Entry 9GAN (electron microscopy, 3.32 A resolution); this record covers chains D and A of the 4 polymer chains in the assembly.

[Chain D]
Molecule: 12-nt RNA strand
Sequence (12 nucleotides; each row starts with the number of its first residue):
     1 UCUCUCUCUC UC
Disordered / not traced: 7-12

[Chain A]
Molecule: Nucleoprotein
Organism: Influenza A virus
UniProt: Q1K9H2 (Q1K9H2_I33A0); residues 15-498 here = UniProt positions 15-498
Amino-acid sequence (494 residues; numbered 13 to 506; the number before each row is that of its first residue):
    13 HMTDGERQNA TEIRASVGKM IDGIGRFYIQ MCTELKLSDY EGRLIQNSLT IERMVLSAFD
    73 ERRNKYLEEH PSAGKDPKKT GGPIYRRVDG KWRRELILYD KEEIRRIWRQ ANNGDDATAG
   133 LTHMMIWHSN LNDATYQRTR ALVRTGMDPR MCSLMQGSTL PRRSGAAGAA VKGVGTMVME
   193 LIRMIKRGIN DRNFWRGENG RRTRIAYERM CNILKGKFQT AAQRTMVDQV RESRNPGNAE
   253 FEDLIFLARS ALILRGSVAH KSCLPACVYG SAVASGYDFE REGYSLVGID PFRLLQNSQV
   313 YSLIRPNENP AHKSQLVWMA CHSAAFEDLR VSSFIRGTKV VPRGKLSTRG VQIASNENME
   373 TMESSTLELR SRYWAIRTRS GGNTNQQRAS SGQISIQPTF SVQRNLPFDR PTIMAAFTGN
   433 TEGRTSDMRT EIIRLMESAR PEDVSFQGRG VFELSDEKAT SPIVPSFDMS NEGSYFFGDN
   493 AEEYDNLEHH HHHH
Disordered / not traced: 13-14, 398-436, 480-483, 491-506
Differences from the reference sequence: expression tag (13-14, 499-506)
Ligand contacts: A1IJK (2-[3,6-bis(oxidanylidene)-4,5-dihydroxanthen-9-yl]-4-[3-[(2R)-2-oxidanylpropoxy]propylcarbamoyl]benzoic acid): Arg174, Ser176, Gly177, Ala178, Ala181, Ala182, Lys184, Ile201, Asn202, Ile217, Ala218, Arg221, Met222, Ile225, Arg391
From the paper describing this entry:
  - binding site for the 12-nt RNA strand (chain D): Ser69, Arg75

[Interface between chain D and chain A]
Residue-residue contacts (25):
  U1(D) - Ser69(A)  hydrogen bond to the phosphate
  U1(D) - Arg75(A)  salt bridge to the phosphate
  U1(D) - Lys87(A)  sugar contact
  U1(D) - Asp88(A)  base contact
  U1(D) - Lys91(A)  base contact
  U1(D) - Thr92(A)  phosphate contact
  U1(D) - Gly93(A)  sugar contact
  U1(D) - Leu108(A)  base contact
  U1(D) - Leu110(A)  base contact
  C2(D) - Arg65(A)  salt bridge to the phosphate
  C2(D) - Pro95(A)  phosphate contact
  U3(D) - Ala366(A)  phosphate contact
  U3(D) - Ser367(A)  hydrogen bond to the phosphate
  C4(D) - Asn144(A)  base contact
  C4(D) - Tyr148(A)  stacking on the base
  C4(D) - Arg361(A)  salt bridge to the phosphate
  C4(D) - Ala366(A)  phosphate contact
  U5(D) - Tyr148(A)  phosphate contact
  U5(D) - Gln149(A)  hydrogen bond to the sugar
  U5(D) - Arg355(A)  base contact
  U5(D) - Gly356(A)  base contact
  U5(D) - Arg361(A)  salt bridge to the phosphate
  C6(D) - Gln149(A)  sugar contact
  C6(D) - Thr151(A)  hydrogen bond to the phosphate
  C6(D) - Arg152(A)  salt bridge to the phosphate
Interface residues without a listed pair, chain A (27 interface residues in all): Gly94, Lys113, Thr147, Gly362, Ile365, Phe489

[Summary]
6 residues of chain D face 27 of chain A across their interface; the contacts include 4 hydrogen bonds, 5 salt
bridges and 1 aromatic stacking contact. Polar pairs include U5(D)-Gln149(A), U1(D)-Ser69(A) and
U3(D)-Ser367(A). Chain A binds compound A1IJK. The paper reports a binding site for the 12-nt RNA strand
(chain D) at Ser69(A) and Arg75(A).
Here chain D is a 12-nt RNA strand and chain A is Nucleoprotein (Influenza A virus). Entry 9GAN (CryoEM
structure of influenza A RNP-like particle single-stranded assembled with a 12-mer RNA) was determined by
electron microscopy, deposited together with 9GAP, 9GAQ, 9GAS, 9GAT and 9GAV.
